Entry 9NTM (electron microscopy, 7.10 A resolution (low resolution: residue-level contacts below are approximate; hydrogen-bond / salt-bridge calls are withheld)); this record covers chains HC and IC of the 89 polymer chains in the assembly.

[Chain HC (and IC)]
Name: Tubulin alpha-1B chain
From: Bos taurus
Notes: chain IC of this document is another copy of the same molecule, construct and numbering; everything in this record applies to it too
UniProtKB: P81947 (TBA1B_BOVIN); numbering as in UniProt (aligned over 1-451)
Amino-acid sequence (451 residues; numbered 1 to 451; the number before each row is that of its first residue):
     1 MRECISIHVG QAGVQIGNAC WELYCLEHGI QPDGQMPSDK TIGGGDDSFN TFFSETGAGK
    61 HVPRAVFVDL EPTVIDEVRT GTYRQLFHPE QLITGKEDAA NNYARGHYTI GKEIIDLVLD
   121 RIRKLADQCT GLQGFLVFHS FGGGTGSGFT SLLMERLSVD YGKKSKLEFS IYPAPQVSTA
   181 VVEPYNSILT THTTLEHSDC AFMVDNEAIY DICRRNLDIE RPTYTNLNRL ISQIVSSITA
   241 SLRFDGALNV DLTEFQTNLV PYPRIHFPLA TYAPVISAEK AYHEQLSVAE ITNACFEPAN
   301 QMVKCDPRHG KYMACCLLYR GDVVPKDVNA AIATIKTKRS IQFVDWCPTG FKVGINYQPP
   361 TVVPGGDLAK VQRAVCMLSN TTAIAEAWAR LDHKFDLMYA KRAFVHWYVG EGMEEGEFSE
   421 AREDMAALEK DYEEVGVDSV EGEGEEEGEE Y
Disordered / not traced: 39-45, 438-451
Ion coordination: Mg2+: Gln11 (together with GTP)
Ligand contacts: GTP (guanosine-5'-triphosphate): Gly10, Gln11, Ala12, Gln15, Asp69, Asp98, Ala99, Ala100, Asn101, Ser140, Gly142, Gly143, Gly144, Thr145, Gly146, Ile171, Thr179, Glu183, Val204, Asn206, Tyr224, Leu227, Asn228

[Interface between chain HC and chain IC]
Contacting residue pairs - 4 pairs, chain HC then chain IC:
  Gly57(HC) - Gln285(IC)
  His88(HC) - Glu284(IC)
  Pro89(HC) - Lys280(IC)
  Glu90(HC) - Lys280(IC)
Also at the interface, not in a pair above, chain HC (7 interface residues in all): Thr56, Val62, Gln85
Also at the interface, not in a pair above, chain IC (4 interface residues in all): His283

[In short]
The interface between chain HC and chain IC involves 7 residues on one side and 4 on the other. Ligands of
chain HC: GTP.
Chain HC and chain IC are both Tubulin alpha-1B chain (Bos taurus); the structure, SPEF1 bound to 14-pf
microtubule, was determined by electron microscopy (same publication as 9NW3 and 9OT2).
